1G3O - chain A; structure by X-ray diffraction, 1.65 A resolution.

== Chain A ==
Molecule: 7FE ferredoxin I
Organism: Azotobacter vinelandii
UniProtKB: P00214 (FER1_AZOVI); numbering as in UniProt (aligned over 1-106)
Chain sequence (106 residues; each row starts with the number of its first residue):
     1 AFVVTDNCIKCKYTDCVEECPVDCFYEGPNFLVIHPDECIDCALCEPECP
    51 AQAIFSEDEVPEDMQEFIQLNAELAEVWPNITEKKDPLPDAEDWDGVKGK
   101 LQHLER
Differences from the reference sequence: engineered mutation Glu-19 (Val in P00214)
Bound ions: 3Fe-4S cluster Fe: Cys-8, Cys-16, Cys-49; 4Fe-4S cluster Fe: Cys-20, Cys-39, Cys-42, Cys-45
Residues lining bound ligands:
  - 3Fe-4S cluster (F3S): Val-4, Cys-8, Cys-11, Lys-12, Tyr-13, Thr-14, Asp-15, Cys-16, Leu-32, Cys-49, Pro-50, Ala-51, Ile-54
  - 4Fe-4S cluster (SF4): Phe-2, Glu-19, Cys-20, Pro-21, Val-22, Cys-24, Phe-25, Ile-34, Cys-39, Ile-40, Asp-41, Cys-42, Ala-43, Leu-44, Cys-45

== Overview ==
Ligands of chain A: 4Fe-4S cluster and 3Fe-4S cluster. The 3Fe-4S cluster Fe site is built by Cys-8, Cys-16
and Cys-49. Cys-20, Cys-39, Cys-42 and Cys-45 coordinate a 4Fe-4S cluster Fe ion.
Chain A is 7FE ferredoxin I (Azotobacter vinelandii); the structure, Crystal structure of V19E mutant of
ferredoxin I, was determined by X-ray diffraction together with 1GAO and 1G6B from the same study.
